Entry 6MUS (electron microscopy, 3.60 A resolution); this record covers chains K and F of the 10 polymer chains in the assembly.

[Chain K]
Protein: Uncharacterized protein Csm3
Source organism: Thermococcus onnurineus
UniProtKB: B6YWC0 (B6YWC0_THEON); numbering as in UniProt (aligned over 1-290)
Amino-acid sequence (291 residues; numbered 0 to 290; the number before each row is that of its first residue; numbering starts at 0):
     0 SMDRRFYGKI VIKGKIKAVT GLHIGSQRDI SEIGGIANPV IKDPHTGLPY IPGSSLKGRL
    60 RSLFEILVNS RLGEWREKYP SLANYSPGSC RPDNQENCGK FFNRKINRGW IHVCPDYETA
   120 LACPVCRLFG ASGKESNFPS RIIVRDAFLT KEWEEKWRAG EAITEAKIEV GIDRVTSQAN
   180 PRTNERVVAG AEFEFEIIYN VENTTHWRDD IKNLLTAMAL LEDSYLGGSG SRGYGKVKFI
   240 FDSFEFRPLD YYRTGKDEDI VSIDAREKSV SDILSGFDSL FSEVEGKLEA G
Disordered / not traced: 0, 25-36, 288-290
Sequence notes: expression tag (0); engineered mutation Ala36 (Asp in B6YWC0)
Ion coordination: Zn2+: His111, Cys113, Cys122, Cys125
Reported in the primary citation:
  - mutagenesis - K56A/R60A: decreased catalytic activity with the 40-nt RNA strand
  - mutagenesis - H22A, K41A, R181A, G226A/G227A: unchanged catalytic activity with the 40-nt RNA strand
  - mutagenesis - D36A: abolished catalytic activity with the 40-nt RNA strand

[Chain F]
Protein: Uncharacterized protein Csm5
Source organism: Thermococcus onnurineus
UniProtKB: B6YWC2 (B6YWC2_THEON); residues 1-397 here = UniProt positions 1-397
Amino-acid sequence (403 residues; numbered 1 to 403; the number before each row is that of its first residue):
     1 MTERTLKVLS PLHIGTGNEL TPVDIYPREN IIHVLDTERL VNDLMNLGVE LNEILALLKN
    61 PPGDAYIWKG YIEEFHLDPS DYSIYTLKIH GKIGRKSMQI KEFIKLNGRP YIPGSSLKGA
   121 IRTAVLYKAL KECGDARAVM RVVSKVNGDV ARDIGRSEDV LDYYMSFLSR ARIDRKRADD
   181 LLEAIVFGME PDRRSKIRYE PKRDPMKALI VRDSKPVGRK HLAVYHVEVI GNPQPIPIWV
   241 EAIEPGAATD VEIHVDTEAL RLNADYFNGL LWECLKERGE PGEVFEDFLW EAVDEFYTAV
   301 MKYETIEVQK FGRYTSQVRS FYASLEDHSG HVLRLGWGSG WLAMTIGLLL VEKGYKWENV
   361 RKKLGLGKKP GGSGFSREFP KTRRLADGMP MGWVVLEHHH HHH
Disordered / not traced: 49, 63-64, 92-94, 134, 157-158, 170-174, 312-315, 370-371, 398-403
Sequence notes: expression tag (398-403)

[Interface between chain K and chain F]
Contacting residue pairs - 39 pairs, chain K then chain F:
  Thr19(K) - Asp213(F)
  Ile65(K) - Glu258(F)
  Ile65(K) - Leu262(F)  hydrophobic
  Asn68(K) - Leu262(F)
  Ser69(K) - Glu258(F)  hydrogen bond
  Pro91(K) - Asp265(F)
  Glu164(K) - Leu106(F)
  Lys166(K) - Ser115(F)  hydrogen bond
  Ile167(K) - Thr16(F)
  Glu168(K) - Ser115(F)
  Ile171(K) - Met344(F)  hydrophobic
  Asp172(K) - Lys176(F)
  Asp172(K) - Arg177(F)
  Asp172(K) - Ala178(F)  hydrogen bond (side chain-backbone)
  Asp172(K) - Asp179(F)  hydrogen bond (side chain-backbone)
  Arg173(K) - Asp179(F)
  Arg173(K) - Thr345(F)  hydrogen bond (backbone-side chain)
  Val174(K) - Ala178(F)  hydrophobic
  Val174(K) - Trp341(F)  hydrogen bond (backbone-side chain)
  Thr175(K) - Lys176(F)
  Thr175(K) - Leu364(F)
  Gln177(K) - Arg175(F)
  Gln177(K) - Lys176(F)
  Asn179(K) - Arg175(F)  hydrogen bond (side chain-backbone)
  Arg185(K) - Asp213(F)  salt bridge
  Asp222(K) - Arg212(F)  hydrogen bond (backbone-side chain)
  Asp222(K) - His254(F)  salt bridge
  Ser223(K) - Arg212(F)  hydrogen bond (backbone-side chain)
  Tyr224(K) - Arg212(F)
  Ser230(K) - Lys118(F)  hydrogen bond
  Ser230(K) - Leu209(F)  hydrogen bond (side chain-backbone)
  Ser230(K) - Ile210(F)
  Ser230(K) - Val211(F)  hydrogen bond (backbone-backbone)
  Arg231(K) - Gly114(F)
  Arg231(K) - Ser115(F)
  Arg231(K) - Val211(F)
  Arg231(K) - Asp213(F)
  Gly232(K) - Val211(F)
  Lys235(K) - Glu252(F)  salt bridge
Interface residues without a listed pair, chain K (29 interface residues in all): Arg90, Phe101, Ser176, Ala188, Gly229
Interface residues without a listed pair, chain F (34 interface residues in all): Tyr111, Pro113, Gly119, Arg122, Thr123, Leu126, Met206, Arg261, Tyr266, Ile346

[In short]
Chain K and chain F form an interface of 29 and 34 residues respectively; the contacts include 12 hydrogen
bonds and 3 salt bridges. Polar pairs include Arg185(K)-Asp213(F), Asp222(K)-His254(F) and
Lys235(K)-Glu252(F). The paper reports that K56A/R60A of chain K reduce catalytic activity with the 40-nt RNA
strand; D36A of chain K abolishes catalytic activity with the 40-nt RNA strand; 6 substitutions were tested in
all.
Here chain K is Uncharacterized protein Csm3 and chain F is Uncharacterized protein Csm5, both from
Thermococcus onnurineus. Entry 6MUS (Cryo-EM structure of larger Csm-crRNA-target RNA ternary complex in type
III-A CRISPR-Cas system) was determined by electron microscopy (same publication as 6MUA, 6MUU, 6MUR and
6MUT).
